6FQI - chains A and B; structure by X-ray diffraction, 2.91 A resolution.

== Chain A (and B) ==
Molecule: Glutamate receptor 2
Source organism: Rattus norvegicus
Notes: chain B of this document is another copy of the same molecule, construct and numbering; everything in this record applies to it too
UniProtKB: P19491 (GRIA2_RAT), isoform P19491-3; the construct has insertions or renumbered stretches relative to UniProt, so the offset changes along the chain: 3-117 = UniProt 413-527; 120-264 = UniProt 653-797
Chain sequence (264 residues; each row starts with the number of its first residue):
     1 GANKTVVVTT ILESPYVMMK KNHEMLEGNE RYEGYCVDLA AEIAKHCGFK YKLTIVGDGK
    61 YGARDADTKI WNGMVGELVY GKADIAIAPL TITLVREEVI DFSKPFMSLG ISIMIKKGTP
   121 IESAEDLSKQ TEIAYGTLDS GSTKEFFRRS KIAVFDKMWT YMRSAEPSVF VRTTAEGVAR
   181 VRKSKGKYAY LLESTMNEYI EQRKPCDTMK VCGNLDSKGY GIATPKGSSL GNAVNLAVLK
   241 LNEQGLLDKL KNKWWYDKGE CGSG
Not modelled in the structure: 1-3, 263-264 (chain B: 1-3)
Sequence notes: expression tag (1-2); linker (118-119); conflict Cys-212 (Gly745 in P19491)
Cystine bridges: Cys-206/Cys-261
Small-molecule neighbours: glutamic acid (GLU): Tyr-61, Pro-89, Leu-90, Thr-91, Arg-96, Leu-138, Gly-141, Ser-142, Thr-143, Leu-192, Glu-193, Met-196, Tyr-220
UniProt features mapped onto this chain:
  - binding site (L-glutamate): Pro-89, Thr-91, Arg-96, Ser-142, Thr-143, Glu-193
  - site: Arg-64 (Interaction with the cone snail toxin Con-ikot-ikot), Ile-121 (Crucial to convey clamshell closure to channel opening), Arg-148 (Interaction with the cone snail toxin Con-ikot-ikot), Lys-240 (Interaction with the cone snail toxin Con-ikot-ikot)
  - glycosylation: Asn-3 (N-linked (GlcNAc...) asparagine)
  - modified residue (Phosphoserine): Ser-150, Ser-184

== Interface between chain A and chain B ==
Residue-residue contacts (14; chain A residue first):
  Lys-117(A) / Ser-263(B)
  Gly-118(A) / Ser-263(B)
  Gly-118(A) / Gly-264(B)
  Glu-198(A) / Glu-122(B)
  Gln-202(A) / Gly-118(B)
  Cys-212(A) / Cys-212(B)  disulfide
  Lys-251(A) / Glu-122(B)  salt bridge
  Asn-252(A) / Pro-120(B)
  Tyr-256(A) / Gly-118(B)
  Tyr-256(A) / Thr-119(B)
  Tyr-256(A) / Pro-120(B)  hydrophobic
  Tyr-256(A) / Glu-122(B)  hydrogen bond
  Cys-261(A) / Lys-117(B)
  Gly-262(A) / Lys-117(B)
Also at the interface, not in a pair above, chain A (11 interface residues in all): Lys-210
Also at the interface, not in a pair above, chain B (9 interface residues in all): Met-209
Disulfides between the chains: Cys-212(A)/Cys-212(B)

== Summary ==
The interface between chain A and chain B involves 11 residues on one side and 9 on the other, with 1
disulfide bond, 1 hydrogen bond and 1 salt bridge. Polar pairs include Lys-251(A)/Glu-122(B) and
Tyr-256(A)/Glu-122(B). Ligands of chain A: glutamic acid.
Both chains are Glutamate receptor 2 (Rattus norvegicus). Entry 6FQI (GluA2(flop) G724C ligand binding core
dimer bound to L-Glutamate (Form B) at 2.91 Angstrom resolution) was determined by X-ray diffraction together
with 6FQH, 6FQJ and 6FQK from the same study.
